PDB entry 7NRW | X-ray diffraction, 2.00 A resolution | chain A

[Chain A]
Molecule: Myelin P2 protein
Organism: Homo sapiens
UniProt: P02689 (MYP2_HUMAN); residues 1-132 here = UniProt positions 1-132
Chain sequence (133 residues; each row starts with the number of its first residue; numbering starts at 0):
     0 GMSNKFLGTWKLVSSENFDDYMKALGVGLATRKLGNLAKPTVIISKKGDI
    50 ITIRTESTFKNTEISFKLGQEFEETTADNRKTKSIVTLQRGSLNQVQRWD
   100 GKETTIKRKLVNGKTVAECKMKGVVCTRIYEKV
Construct notes: expression tag (0); engineered mutation Thr114 (Met in P02689)
Ion coordination: Mg2+ site 1: Asn16, Asp19; Mg2+ site 2 near Asp19 (its only coordinating residue here)
From the paper describing this entry:
  - binding site for palmitic acid: Arg107
  - disease-associated variants - I49DEL (+ 46.3 degC), M114T (+ 49.2 degC): decreased stability
  - disease-associated variants - M114T: increased binding to DAUDA

[Summary]
Asn16 and Asp19 form the Mg2+ site 1. From the paper: a binding site for palmitic acid at Arg107; I49DEL and
M114T reduce stability.
Chain A is Myelin P2 protein (Homo sapiens); the structure, Human myelin protein P2 mutant M114T, was
determined by X-ray diffraction together with 7NSR, 7NTP and 7O60 from the same study.
